8R6O - chains D and E of the 6 polymer chains in the assembly; structure by X-ray diffraction, 2.20 A resolution.

[Chain D]
Name: Tubulin beta-2B chain
Organism: Bos taurus
UniProtKB: Q6B856 (TBB2B_BOVIN); the author numbering skips numbers that UniProt does not, so the offset changes along the chain: 1-42 = UniProt 1-42; 45-360 = UniProt 43-358; 369-455 = UniProt 359-445
Amino-acid sequence (445 residues; numbered 1 to 455; 10 numbers in that range are skipped by the numbering (no residue carries them; nothing is unmodelled there); the number before each row is that of its first residue):
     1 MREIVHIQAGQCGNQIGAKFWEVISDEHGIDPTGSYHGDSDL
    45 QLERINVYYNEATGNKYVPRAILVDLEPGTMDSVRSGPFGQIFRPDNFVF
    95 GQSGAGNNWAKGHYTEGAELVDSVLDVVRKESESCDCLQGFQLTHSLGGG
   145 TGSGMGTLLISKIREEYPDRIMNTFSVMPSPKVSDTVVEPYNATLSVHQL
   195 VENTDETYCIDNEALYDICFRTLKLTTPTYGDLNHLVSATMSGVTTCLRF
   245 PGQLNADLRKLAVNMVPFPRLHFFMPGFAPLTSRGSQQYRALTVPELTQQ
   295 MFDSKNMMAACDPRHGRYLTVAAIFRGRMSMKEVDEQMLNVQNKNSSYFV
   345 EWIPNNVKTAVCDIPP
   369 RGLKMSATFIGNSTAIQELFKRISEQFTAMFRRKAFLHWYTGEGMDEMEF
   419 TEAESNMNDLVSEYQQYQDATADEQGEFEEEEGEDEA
Unresolved in the structure: 277-285, 442-455
Metal / ion sites: Mg2+: Q11 (together with GDP)
Ligand contacts:
  - GDP (guanosine-5'-diphosphate): G10, Q11, C12, Q15, I16, A99, N101, S140, G142, G143, G144, T145, G146, V171, P173, V177, S178, E183, N206, L209, Y224, L227, N228
  - RME (N6-(4-methylpyridin-2-yl)-N2-(2-morpholinoethyl)-3-nitropyridine-2,6-diamine): Y202, V238, C241, L248, A250, D251, K254, L255, N258, M259, T314, V315, A316, I318, N349, N350, V351, K352, I378
Curated features (UniProtKB/Swiss-Prot):
  - motif: M1 to I4 (MREI motif)
  - binding site (GTP): Q11, E71, S140, G144, T145, G146, N206, N228
  - binding site (Mg(2+)): E71
  - modified residue: S40 (Phosphoserine), T57 (Phosphothreonine), K60 (N6-acetyllysine), S174 (Phosphoserine), T287 (Phosphothreonine), T292 (Phosphothreonine), R320 (Omega-N-methylarginine), E448 (5-glutamyl polyglutamate)
  - cross-link (Glycyl lysine isopeptide (Lys-Gly)): K60 (interchain with G-Cter in ubiquitin), K326 (interchain with G-Cter in ubiquitin)
What the authors report for this chain:
  - binding site for RME: Y202, G237, V238, C241, D251, L255, M259, A316, I318, K352

[Chain E]
Name: Stathmin-4
Organism: Rattus norvegicus
UniProtKB: P63043 (STMN4_RAT); residues 5-145 here correspond to UniProt positions 49-189 (UniProt number = residue number + 44)
Amino-acid sequence (143 residues; numbered 3 to 145; the number before each row is that of its first residue):
     3 MADMEVIELNKCTSGQSFEVILKPPSFDGVPEFNASLPRRRDPSLEEIQK
    53 KLEAAEERRKYQEAELLKHLAEKREHEREVIQKAIEENNNFIKMAKEKLA
   103 QKMESNKENREAHLAAMLERLQEKDKHAEEVRKNKELKEEASR
Unresolved in the structure: 3-5, 29-43, 142-145
Differences from the reference sequence: initiating methionine (3); expression tag (4)
Curated features (UniProtKB/Swiss-Prot):
  - modified residue: S46 (Phosphoserine)

[Chain D / chain E interface]
Residue-residue contacts (27; chain D residue first):
  Y108(D) - H129(E)  hydrogen bond
  Y108(D) - A130(E)  hydrophobic
  Y108(D) - V133(E)  hydrophobic
  Y108(D) - R134(E)  hydrogen bond (backbone-side chain)
  T109(D) - K137(E)
  A112(D) - R134(E)
  S155(D) - L123(E)
  S155(D) - K126(E)
  K156(D) - D127(E)
  R158(D) - L123(E)
  E159(D) - L120(E)
  E159(D) - L123(E)
  E159(D) - Q124(E)
  E159(D) - D127(E)
  P162(D) - L116(E)  hydrophobic
  P162(D) - M119(E)  hydrophobic
  P162(D) - L120(E)  hydrophobic
  Q193(D) - K126(E)  hydrogen bond
  N197(D) - L123(E)
  N197(D) - K126(E)
  T409(D) - K140(E)  hydrogen bond (backbone-side chain)
  G410(D) - K137(E)
  E411(D) - V133(E)
  E411(D) - K137(E)  salt bridge
  G412(D) - V133(E)
  G412(D) - N136(E)
  E417(D) - H129(E)  salt bridge
Interface residues without a listed pair, chain D (18 interface residues in all): H107, D163, M413
Interface residues without a listed pair, chain E (15 interface residues in all): R112

[Summary]
The interface between chain D and chain E involves 18 residues on one side and 15 on the other, with 4
hydrogen bonds and 2 salt bridges. Polar contacts include E411(D)-K137(E), E417(D)-H129(E) and
Y108(D)-H129(E). Chain D binds GDP and compound RME. From the paper: a binding site for RME at Y202(D),
G237(D) and V238(D) among others.
Here chain D is Tubulin beta-2B chain (Bos taurus) and chain E is Stathmin-4 (Rattus norvegicus). Entry 8R6O
(Tubulin-4AZA2996 complex) was determined by X-ray diffraction.
